Entry 9N49 (electron microscopy, 3.00 A resolution); this record covers chains P and Q of the 6 polymer chains in the assembly.

Chain P (and Q):
Name: Flagellar motor switch protein FliN
Source organism: Salmonella enterica subsp. enterica serovar Typhimurium
Notes: chain Q of this document is another copy of the same molecule, construct and numbering; everything in this record applies to it too
UniProt: P26419 (FLIN_SALTY); residues 1-137 here = UniProt positions 1-137
Amino-acid sequence (137 residues; numbered 1 to 137; the number before each row is that of its first residue):
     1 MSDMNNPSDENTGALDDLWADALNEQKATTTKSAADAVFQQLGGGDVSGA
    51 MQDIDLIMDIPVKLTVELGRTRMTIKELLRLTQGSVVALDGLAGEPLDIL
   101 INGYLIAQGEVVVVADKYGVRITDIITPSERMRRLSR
Disordered / not traced: 1-52, 136-137 (chain Q: 1-36, 137)

Interface between chain P and chain Q:
Residue-residue contacts - 97 pairs, chain P then chain Q:
  I57(P) - I75(Q)
  M58(P) - I75(Q)
  M58(P) - K76(Q)  hydrogen bond (backbone-backbone)
  D59(P) - T74(Q)  hydrogen bond (backbone-side chain)
  D59(P) - K76(Q)
  I60(P) - T74(Q)  hydrogen bond (backbone-side chain)
  I60(P) - I75(Q)  hydrogen bond (backbone-backbone)
  P61(P) - M73(Q)
  P61(P) - T74(Q)
  V62(P) - M73(Q)  hydrogen bond (backbone-backbone)
  K63(P) - R70(Q)
  L64(P) - R70(Q)
  L64(P) - T71(Q)  hydrogen bond (backbone-backbone)
  L64(P) - M73(Q)  hydrophobic
  T65(P) - E67(Q)
  T65(P) - G69(Q)
  V66(P) - E67(Q)
  V66(P) - L68(Q)  hydrogen bond (backbone-backbone)
  V66(P) - G69(Q)  hydrogen bond (backbone-backbone)
  V66(P) - L89(Q)  hydrophobic
  E67(P) - T65(Q)  hydrogen bond
  E67(P) - V66(Q)
  L68(P) - V66(Q)  hydrogen bond (backbone-backbone)
  L68(P) - L68(Q)
  L68(P) - L97(Q)  hydrophobic
  G69(P) - T65(Q)  hydrogen bond (backbone-side chain)
  G69(P) - V66(Q)  hydrogen bond (backbone-backbone)
  R70(P) - L64(Q)
  T71(P) - K63(Q)
  T71(P) - L64(Q)  hydrogen bond (backbone-backbone)
  R72(P) - P61(Q)
  R72(P) - V62(Q)
  M73(P) - I60(Q)
  M73(P) - P61(Q)
  M73(P) - V62(Q)  hydrogen bond (backbone-backbone)
  T74(P) - D59(Q)  hydrogen bond
  T74(P) - I60(Q)
  I75(P) - M58(Q)  hydrogen bond (backbone-backbone)
  K76(P) - M58(Q)
  L78(P) - V62(Q)  hydrophobic
  L78(P) - L64(Q)  hydrophobic
  L78(P) - I101(Q)  hydrophobic
  L81(P) - I122(Q)  hydrophobic
  T82(P) - I122(Q)
  Q83(P) - I122(Q)
  Q83(P) - T123(Q)  hydrogen bond (side chain-backbone)
  G84(P) - R121(Q)
  G84(P) - I122(Q)  hydrogen bond (backbone-backbone)
  S85(P) - V120(Q)
  S85(P) - R121(Q)
  S85(P) - I122(Q)  hydrogen bond (backbone-backbone)
  V86(P) - V120(Q)
  V86(P) - R121(Q)
  V87(P) - G119(Q)
  V87(P) - V120(Q)  hydrogen bond (backbone-backbone)
  A88(P) - Y118(Q)
  L89(P) - V66(Q)  hydrophobic
  L89(P) - K117(Q)
  L89(P) - Y118(Q)  hydrogen bond (backbone-backbone)
  D90(P) - K117(Q)  hydrogen bond (backbone-side chain)
  G91(P) - K117(Q)
  G91(P) - Y118(Q)
  L92(P) - D116(Q)
  L92(P) - K117(Q)
  A93(P) - D116(Q)
  A93(P) - Y118(Q)  hydrophobic
  L97(P) - L68(Q)  hydrophobic
  V111(P) - L68(Q)  hydrophobic
  V113(P) - A93(Q)  hydrophobic
  V114(P) - V86(Q)  hydrophobic
  D116(P) - L92(Q)
  D116(P) - A93(Q)  hydrogen bond (backbone-backbone)
  K117(P) - L89(Q)
  K117(P) - D90(Q)
  Y118(P) - L68(Q)
  Y118(P) - A88(Q)
  Y118(P) - L89(Q)  hydrogen bond (backbone-backbone)
  Y118(P) - G91(Q)  hydrogen bond (backbone-backbone)
  Y118(P) - L92(Q)
  Y118(P) - A93(Q)
  Y118(P) - G94(Q)  hydrogen bond (side chain-backbone)
  Y118(P) - E95(Q)
  Y118(P) - L97(Q)
  G119(P) - V87(Q)
  G119(P) - L89(Q)
  V120(P) - S85(Q)
  V120(P) - V86(Q)
  V120(P) - V87(Q)  hydrogen bond (backbone-backbone)
  R121(P) - G84(Q)
  R121(P) - S85(Q)
  I122(P) - L81(Q)  hydrophobic
  I122(P) - Q83(Q)
  I122(P) - G84(Q)  hydrogen bond (backbone-backbone)
  I122(P) - S85(Q)  hydrogen bond (backbone-backbone)
  T123(P) - Q83(Q)
  D124(P) - Q83(Q)
  I125(P) - Q83(Q)
Also at the interface, not in a pair above, chain P (50 interface residues in all): L79, V112
Also at the interface, not in a pair above, chain Q (48 interface residues in all): I54, R72, L78, T82, V111, V112

Overview:
Chain P and chain Q form an interface of 50 and 48 residues respectively, with 29 hydrogen bonds. Polar
contacts include D59(P)-T74(Q), I60(P)-T74(Q) and E67(P)-T65(Q).
Both chains are Flagellar motor switch protein FliN (Salmonella enterica subsp. enterica serovar Typhimurium).
Entry 9N49 (C-ring - single subunit of the 34-mer CCW flagellar switch complex - FliF, FliG, FliM, and ...)
was determined by electron microscopy (same publication as 9N4Z).
